Entry 3M32 (X-ray diffraction, 1.35 A resolution); this record covers chains B and E of the 6 polymer chains in the assembly.

Chain B (and E):
Molecule: Methyl-coenzyme M reductase I subunit beta
From: Methanothermobacter marburgensis
Notes: EC 2.8.4.1; chain E of this document is another copy of the same molecule, construct and numbering; everything in this record applies to it too
UniProt: P11560 (MCRB_METTM); residues 2-443 here = UniProt positions 2-443
Sequence (442 residues; numbered 2 to 443; the number before each row is that of its first residue):
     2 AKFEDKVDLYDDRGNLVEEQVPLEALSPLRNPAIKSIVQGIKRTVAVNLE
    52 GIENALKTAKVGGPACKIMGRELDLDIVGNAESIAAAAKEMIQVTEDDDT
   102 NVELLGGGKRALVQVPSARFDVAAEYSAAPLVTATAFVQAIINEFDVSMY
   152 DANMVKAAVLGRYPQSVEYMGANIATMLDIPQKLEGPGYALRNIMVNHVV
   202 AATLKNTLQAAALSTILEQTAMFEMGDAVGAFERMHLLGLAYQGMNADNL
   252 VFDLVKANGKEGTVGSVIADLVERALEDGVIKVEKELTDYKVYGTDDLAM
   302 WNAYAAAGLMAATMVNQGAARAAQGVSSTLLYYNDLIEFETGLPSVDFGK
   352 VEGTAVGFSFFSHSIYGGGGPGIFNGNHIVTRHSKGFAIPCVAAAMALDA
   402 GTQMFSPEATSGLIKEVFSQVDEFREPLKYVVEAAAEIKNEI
Swiss-Prot annotation at these positions:
  - binding site (coenzyme M): Tyr367
  - binding site (coenzyme B): Gly369
Metal / ion sites: Mg2+ near Asp271 (its only coordinating residue here)
Ligand contacts:
  - 1-thioethanesulfonic acid / SHT / Coenzyme B: Phe361, Phe362, Ser365, Tyr367, Gly368, Gly369, His379, Ile380, Val381
  - factor 430 (F43): Ser365, Ile366, Tyr367

Interface between chain B and chain E:
Residue-residue contacts - 89 pairs, chain B then chain E:
  Pro29(B) with Val123(E)
  Leu30(B) with Val95(E), hydrophobic; Arg120(E)
  Arg31(B) with Val95(E); Thr96(E)
  Lys36(B) with Asp122(E); Val123(E)
  Val39(B) with Val123(E)
  Gln40(B) with Asp122(E), hydrogen bond (side chain-backbone)
  Lys43(B) with Ala124(E), hydrogen bond (side chain-backbone); Ala125(E), hydrogen bond (side chain-backbone)
  Met92(B) with Val230(E); Gly231(E)
  Val95(B) with Leu30(E), hydrophobic; Arg31(E)
  Thr96(B) with Arg31(E)
  Arg120(B) with Leu30(E)
  Asp122(B) with Lys36(E); Gln40(E), hydrogen bond (backbone-side chain)
  Val123(B) with Pro29(E); Lys36(E); Val39(E); Thr221(E)
  Ala124(B) with Lys43(E), hydrogen bond (backbone-side chain); Glu225(E)
  Ala125(B) with Lys43(E), hydrogen bond (backbone-side chain); Glu126(E); Tyr127(E); Ala191(E), hydrophobic; Glu225(E), hydrogen bond (backbone-side chain)
  Glu126(B) with Ala125(E); Glu126(E); Leu185(E); Pro188(E); Gly189(E), hydrogen bond (side chain-backbone); Glu225(E), hydrogen bond (backbone-side chain)
  Tyr127(B) with Ala125(E)
  Ser128(B) with Pro188(E); Gly189(E)
  Ala129(B) with Glu225(E)
  Leu132(B) with Pro188(E); Glu225(E); Met226(E)
  Val133(B) with Phe224(E); Val230(E), hydrophobic
  Thr136(B) with Gly227(E); Val230(E)
  Gln140(B) with Val230(E), hydrogen bond (side chain-backbone); Gly231(E); Ala232(E), hydrogen bond (side chain-backbone); Phe233(E)
  Tyr164(B) with Gly187(E); Pro188(E)
  Tyr170(B) with Pro188(E)
  Ile181(B) with Pro188(E), hydrophobic
  Pro182(B) with Leu185(E), hydrophobic
  Gln183(B) with Gln183(E); Leu185(E), hydrogen bond (side chain-backbone); Gly187(E); Pro188(E)
  Leu185(B) with Glu126(E); Pro182(E), hydrophobic; Gln183(E), hydrogen bond (backbone-side chain)
  Gly187(B) with Tyr164(E); Gln183(E)
  Pro188(B) with Glu126(E); Ser128(E); Leu132(E); Tyr164(E); Tyr170(E); Ile181(E), hydrophobic; Gln183(E)
  Gly189(B) with Glu126(E), hydrogen bond (backbone-side chain); Ser128(E)
  Ala191(B) with Ala125(E), hydrophobic
  Thr221(B) with Val123(E)
  Glu225(B) with Ala124(E); Ala125(E), hydrogen bond (side chain-backbone); Glu126(E), hydrogen bond (side chain-backbone); Ala129(E)
  Met226(B) with Leu132(E)
  Gly227(B) with Thr136(E)
  Val230(B) with Met92(E); Thr136(E); Gln140(E), hydrogen bond (backbone-side chain)
  Gly231(B) with Met92(E); Gln140(E)
  Ala232(B) with Gln140(E), hydrogen bond (backbone-side chain)
  Phe233(B) with Gln140(E)
Also at the interface, not in a pair above, chain B (48 interface residues in all): Ile35, Glu91, Phe121, Glu186, Tyr190, Leu192, Phe224
Also at the interface, not in a pair above, chain E (48 interface residues in all): Lys3, Ile35, Phe121, Val133, Glu186, Tyr190, Leu192

In short:
Chain B and chain E each contribute 48 residues to their interface, with 18 hydrogen bonds. Among the polar
pairs are Gln40(B)-Asp122(E), Lys43(B)-Ala124(E) and Lys43(B)-Ala125(E). Bound to chain B:
1-thioethanesulfonic acid / SHT / Coenzyme B and factor 430.
Chain B and chain E are both Methyl-coenzyme M reductase I subunit beta (Methanothermobacter marburgensis);
the structure, Structural Insight into Methyl-Coenzyme M Reductase Chemistry using Coenzyme B Analogues, was
determined by X-ray diffraction together with 3M1V, 3M2R, 3M2U, 3M2V and 3M30 from the same study.
